PDB entry 5GSU | X-ray diffraction, 3.10 A resolution | chains E and F of the 10 polymer chains in the assembly

== Chain E ==
Molecule: Histone H3.1
Organism: Homo sapiens
UniProt: P68431 (H31_HUMAN); residues 1-135 here correspond to UniProt positions 2-136 (UniProt number = residue number + 1)
Chain sequence (135 residues; numbered 1 to 135; the number before each row is that of its first residue):
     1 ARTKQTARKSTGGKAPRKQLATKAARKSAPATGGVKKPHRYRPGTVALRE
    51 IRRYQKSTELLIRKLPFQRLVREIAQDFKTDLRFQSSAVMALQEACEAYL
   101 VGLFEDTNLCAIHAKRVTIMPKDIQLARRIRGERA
Not modelled in the structure: 1-36
UniProt features mapped onto this chain:
  - modified residue: Arg2 (Asymmetric dimethylarginine), Thr3 (Phosphothreonine), Lys4 (Allysine), Gln5 (5-glutamyl dopamine), Thr6 (Phosphothreonine), Arg8 (Citrulline), Lys9 (N6,N6,N6-trimethyllysine), Ser10 (ADP-ribosylserine), Thr11 (Phosphothreonine), Lys14 (N6-(2-hydroxyisobutyryl)lysine), Arg17 (Asymmetric dimethylarginine), Lys18 (N6-(2-hydroxyisobutyryl)lysine), Lys23 (N6-(2-hydroxyisobutyryl)lysine), Arg26 (Citrulline), Lys27 (N6,N6,N6-trimethyllysine), Ser28 (ADP-ribosylserine), Lys36 (N6,N6,N6-trimethyllysine), Lys37 (N6-methyllysine), Tyr41 (Phosphotyrosine), Lys56 (N6,N6,N6-trimethyllysine) and 8 more in UniProt
  - lipidation: Lys18 (N6-decanoyllysine)

== Chain F ==
Molecule: Histone H4
Organism: Homo sapiens
UniProt: P62805 (H4_HUMAN); residues 1-102 here correspond to UniProt positions 2-103 (UniProt number = residue number + 1)
Chain sequence (102 residues; numbered 1 to 102; the number before each row is that of its first residue):
     1 SGRGKGGKGLGKGGAKRHRKVLRDNIQGITKPAIRRLARRGGVKRISGLI
    51 YEETRGVLKVFLENVIRDAVTYTEHAKRKTVTAMDVVYALKRQGRTLYGF
   101 GG
Not modelled in the structure: 1-16
UniProt features mapped onto this chain:
  - DNA-binding region: Lys16 to Lys20
  - modified residue: Ser1 (N-acetylserine), Arg3 (Asymmetric dimethylarginine), Lys5 (N6-(2-hydroxyisobutyryl)lysine), Lys8 (N6-(2-hydroxyisobutyryl)lysine), Lys12 (N6-(2-hydroxyisobutyryl)lysine), Lys16 (N6-(2-hydroxyisobutyryl)lysine), Lys20 (N6,N6,N6-trimethyllysine), Lys31 (N6-(2-hydroxyisobutyryl)lysine), Lys44 (N6-(2-hydroxyisobutyryl)lysine), Ser47 (Phosphoserine), Tyr51 (Phosphotyrosine), Lys59 (N6-(2-hydroxyisobutyryl)lysine), Lys77 (N6-(2-hydroxyisobutyryl)lysine), Lys79 (N6-(2-hydroxyisobutyryl)lysine), Thr80 (Phosphothreonine), Tyr88 (Phosphotyrosine), Lys91 (N6-(2-hydroxyisobutyryl)lysine)
  - cross-link (Glycyl lysine isopeptide (Lys-Gly)): Lys12 (interchain with G-Cter in SUMO2), Lys20 (interchain with G-Cter in SUMO2), Lys31 (interchain with G-Cter in SUMO2), Lys59 (interchain with G-Cter in SUMO2), Lys79 (interchain with G-Cter in SUMO2), Lys91 (interchain with G-Cter in SUMO2)

== Chain E / chain F interface ==
Contacting residue pairs (102; chain E residue first):
  Gly44(E) - Lys44(F)
  Ala47(E) - Arg39(F)
  Ala47(E) - Lys44(F)
  Leu48(E) - Lys44(F)
  Glu50(E) - Arg35(F)
  Glu50(E) - Arg39(F)  salt bridge
  Ile51(E) - Arg39(F)
  Ile51(E) - Gly42(F)
  Ile51(E) - Val43(F)
  Tyr54(E) - Arg36(F)
  Tyr54(E) - Arg40(F)  hydrogen bond (backbone-side chain)
  Gln55(E) - Arg39(F)
  Gln55(E) - Arg40(F)  hydrogen bond (side chain-backbone)
  Gln55(E) - Gly42(F)
  Ser57(E) - Arg40(F)  hydrogen bond
  Thr58(E) - Arg40(F)
  Glu59(E) - Arg40(F)  hydrogen bond (backbone-side chain)
  Leu61(E) - Ala33(F)
  Leu61(E) - Arg36(F)  hydrogen bond (backbone-side chain)
  Leu61(E) - Leu37(F)
  Leu61(E) - Arg40(F)
  Ile62(E) - Ile29(F)  hydrophobic
  Ile62(E) - Leu37(F)  hydrophobic
  Pro66(E) - Gly28(F)
  Arg69(E) - Leu22(F)
  Arg69(E) - Asn25(F)  hydrogen bond
  Leu70(E) - Asn25(F)
  Leu70(E) - Ile26(F)  hydrophobic
  Leu70(E) - Ile29(F)  hydrophobic
  Val71(E) - Leu62(F)  hydrophobic
  Glu73(E) - Arg23(F)
  Glu73(E) - Asp24(F)
  Glu73(E) - Asn25(F)  hydrogen bond
  Ile74(E) - Leu62(F)  hydrophobic
  Ile74(E) - Glu63(F)
  Ala75(E) - Ile66(F)  hydrophobic
  Gln76(E) - Leu22(F)
  Phe78(E) - Arg67(F)
  Phe78(E) - Val70(F)  hydrophobic
  Phe78(E) - Thr71(F)
  Lys79(E) - Glu74(F)  salt bridge
  Asp81(E) - Arg19(F)  salt bridge
  Asp81(E) - Lys79(F)
  Leu82(E) - Val70(F)  hydrophobic
  Leu82(E) - Lys79(F)
  Arg83(E) - Lys79(F)  hydrogen bond (backbone-backbone)
  Arg83(E) - Thr80(F)
  Arg83(E) - Val81(F)  hydrogen bond (backbone-backbone)
  Phe84(E) - Thr80(F)
  Phe84(E) - Val81(F)  hydrophobic
  Gln85(E) - Thr80(F)
  Gln85(E) - Val81(F)  hydrogen bond (backbone-backbone)
  Gln85(E) - Thr82(F)
  Gln85(E) - Ala83(F)  hydrogen bond (side chain-backbone)
  Ser87(E) - Ala83(F)
  Ala88(E) - Val81(F)
  Ala88(E) - Thr82(F)
  Ala88(E) - Ala83(F)
  Ala88(E) - Val86(F)
  Ala91(E) - Leu97(F)
  Ala91(E) - Phe100(F)  hydrophobic
  Leu92(E) - Leu62(F)  hydrophobic
  Leu92(E) - Val65(F)  hydrophobic
  Leu92(E) - Val86(F)  hydrophobic
  Glu94(E) - Phe100(F)
  Ala95(E) - Leu90(F)  hydrophobic
  Cys96(E) - Phe61(F)  hydrophobic
  Cys96(E) - Leu62(F)  hydrophobic
  Glu97(E) - Leu37(F)
  Tyr99(E) - Val57(F)
  Tyr99(E) - Phe61(F)  hydrophobic
  Tyr99(E) - Arg95(F)
  Leu100(E) - Leu37(F)  hydrophobic
  Leu100(E) - Leu58(F)  hydrophobic
  Val101(E) - Leu37(F)  hydrophobic
  Val101(E) - Arg40(F)
  Val101(E) - Gly41(F)
  Leu103(E) - Val57(F)  hydrophobic
  Phe104(E) - Ile34(F)
  Phe104(E) - Leu37(F)
  Phe104(E) - Ala38(F)  hydrophobic
  Phe104(E) - Val43(F)
  Phe104(E) - Thr54(F)
  Glu105(E) - Gly41(F)
  Asn108(E) - Gly42(F)  hydrogen bond (side chain-backbone)
  Asn108(E) - Val43(F)
  Val117(E) - Arg45(F)  hydrogen bond (backbone-backbone)
  Thr118(E) - Arg45(F)  hydrogen bond
  Thr118(E) - Ile46(F)
  Thr118(E) - Ser47(F)
  Ile119(E) - Val43(F)  hydrophobic
  Ile119(E) - Arg45(F)  hydrogen bond (backbone-backbone)
  Ile119(E) - Ser47(F)  hydrogen bond (backbone-backbone)
  Ile119(E) - Ile50(F)
  Met120(E) - Ile50(F)
  Pro121(E) - Leu49(F)  hydrophobic
  Pro121(E) - Ile50(F)
  Pro121(E) - Glu53(F)
  Ile124(E) - Ile50(F)  hydrophobic
  Ile124(E) - Glu53(F)
  Gln125(E) - Glu53(F)  hydrogen bond
  Arg128(E) - Val57(F)
Interface residues without a listed pair, chain E (54 interface residues in all): Arg63, Phe67, Arg72, Met90
Interface residues without a listed pair, chain F (49 interface residues in all): Lys59

== Overview ==
54 residues of chain E and 49 residues of chain F are in contact, with 17 hydrogen bonds and 3 salt bridges.
Polar pairs include Glu50(E)-Arg39(F), Lys79(E)-Glu74(F) and Asp81(E)-Arg19(F). From UniProt: a DNA-binding
region on chain F.
Here chain E is Histone H3.1 and chain F is Histone H4, both from Homo sapiens. Entry 5GSU (Crystal structure
of nucleosome core particle consisting of human testis-specific histone variants, Th2A and Th2B) was
determined by X-ray diffraction together with 5GT0 and 5GT3 from the same study.
